Entry 6LRR (electron microscopy, 3.37 A resolution); this record covers chains H and Q of the 24 polymer chains in the assembly.

Chain H:
Molecule: Ribulose bisphosphate carboxylase large chain
Organism: Nostoc sp. (strain PCC 7120 / SAG 25.82 / UTEX 2576)
Notes: EC 4.1.1.39
UniProt: P00879 (RBL_NOSS1); residue numbers follow UniProt; this construct covers 1-476
Sequence (476 residues; numbered 1 to 476; the number before each row is that of its first residue):
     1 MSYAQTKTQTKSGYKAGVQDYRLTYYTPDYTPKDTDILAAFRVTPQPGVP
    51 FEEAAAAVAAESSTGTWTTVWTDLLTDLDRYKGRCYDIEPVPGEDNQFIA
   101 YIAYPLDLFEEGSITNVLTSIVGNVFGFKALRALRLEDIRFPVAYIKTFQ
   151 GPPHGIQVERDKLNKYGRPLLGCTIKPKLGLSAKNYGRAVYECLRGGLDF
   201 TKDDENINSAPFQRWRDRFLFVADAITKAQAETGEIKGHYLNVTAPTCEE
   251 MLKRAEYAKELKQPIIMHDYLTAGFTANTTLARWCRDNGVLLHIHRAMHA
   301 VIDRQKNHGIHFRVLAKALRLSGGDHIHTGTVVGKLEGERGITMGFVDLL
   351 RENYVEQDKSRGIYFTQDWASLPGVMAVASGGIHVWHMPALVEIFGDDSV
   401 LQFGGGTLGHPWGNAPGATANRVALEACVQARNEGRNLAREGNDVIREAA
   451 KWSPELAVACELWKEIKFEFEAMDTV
Not modelled in the structure: 1-21, 67-73, 463-476
Disulfides: Cys-173/Cys-193
UniProt features mapped onto this chain:
  - active site (Proton acceptor): Lys-176, His-295
  - binding site (substrate): Asn-124, Thr-174, Lys-178, Arg-296, His-328, Ser-380
  - binding site (Mg(2+)): Lys-202, Asp-204, Glu-205
  - site: Lys-335 (Transition state stabilizer)
  - modified residue: Lys-202 (N6-carboxylysine)

Chain Q:
Molecule: Ribulose bisphosphate carboxylase small chain
Organism: Nostoc sp. (strain PCC 7120 / SAG 25.82 / UTEX 2576)
Notes: EC 4.1.1.39
UniProt: P06514 (RBS_NOSS1); numbering as in UniProt (aligned over 1-109)
Sequence (109 residues; row label = number of the first residue in the row):
     1 MQTLPKERRYETLSYLPPLTDVQIEKQVQYILSQGYIPAVEFNEVSEPTE
    51 LYWTLWKLPLFGAKTSREVLAEVQSCRSQYPGHYIRVVGFDNIKQCQILS
   101 FIVHKPSRY
Not modelled in the structure: 107-109

How chain H and chain Q interact:
Pairs across the interface (7):
  Leu-74(H) / Phe-61(Q)
  Leu-74(H) / Asn-92(Q)
  Leu-75(H) / Phe-61(Q)  hydrophobic
  Leu-75(H) / Gln-95(Q)
  Thr-76(H) / Asn-92(Q)
  Thr-76(H) / Gln-95(Q)
  Asp-77(H) / Ile-93(Q)
Also at the interface, not in a pair above, chain Q (5 interface residues in all): Ile-37

Overview:
4 residues of chain H face 5 of chain Q across their interface. UniProt lists active-site residues Lys-176(H)
and His-295(H), 6 substrate-binding residues and 3 Mg2+-binding residues on chain H.
Chain H is Ribulose bisphosphate carboxylase large chain and chain Q is Ribulose bisphosphate carboxylase
small chain, both from Nostoc sp. (strain PCC 7120 / SAG 25.82 / UTEX 2576); the structure, Cryo-EM structure
of RuBisCO-Raf1 from Anabaena sp. PCC 7120, was determined by electron microscopy (same publication as 6LRS
and 6KKM).
